PDB entry 8PZ8 | X-ray diffraction, 2.64 A resolution | chains A and B

# Chain A
Protein: Vitamin D3 receptor A
From: Danio rerio
UniProt: Q9PTN2 (VDRA_DANRE); residues 156-453 here = UniProt positions 156-453
Sequence (302 residues; numbered 152 to 453; the number before each row is that of its first residue):
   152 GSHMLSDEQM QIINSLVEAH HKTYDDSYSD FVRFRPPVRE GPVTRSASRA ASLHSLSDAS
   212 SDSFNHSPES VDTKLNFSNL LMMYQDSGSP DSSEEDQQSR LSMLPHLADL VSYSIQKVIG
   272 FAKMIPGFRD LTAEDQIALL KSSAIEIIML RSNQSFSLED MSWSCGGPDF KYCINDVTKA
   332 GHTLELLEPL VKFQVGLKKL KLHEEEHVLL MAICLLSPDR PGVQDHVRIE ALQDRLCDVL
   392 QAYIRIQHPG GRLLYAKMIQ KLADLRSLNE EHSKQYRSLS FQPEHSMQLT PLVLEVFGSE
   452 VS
Not modelled in the structure: 152-153, 191-250, 453
Construct notes: expression tag (152-155)
UniProt features mapped onto this chain:
  - region: Lys274 to Lys292 (Interaction with coactivator LXXLL motif)
  - motif: Pro442 to Ser450 (9aaTAD)
  - binding site (calcitriol): Tyr175, Ser265, Arg302, Ser306, His333, His423

# Chain B
Protein: Nuclear receptor coactivator 2
UniProt: Q15596 (NCOA2_HUMAN); residues 686-698 here = UniProt positions 686-698
Sequence (13 residues; row label = number of the first residue in the row):
   686 KHKILHRLLQ DSS
Not modelled in the structure: 686, 696-698

# Chain A / chain B interface
Contacting residue pairs (26; chain A residue first):
  Ile270(A) - Leu690(B)  hydrophobic
  Ile270(A) - Leu693(B)
  Ile270(A) - Leu694(B)  hydrophobic
  Lys274(A) - Leu693(B)
  Lys274(A) - Leu694(B)
  Lys274(A) - Gln695(B)
  Arg280(A) - Leu694(B)  hydrogen bond (side chain-backbone)
  Arg280(A) - Gln695(B)
  Ala284(A) - His691(B)
  Gln287(A) - Leu694(B)
  Ile288(A) - His687(B)
  Ile288(A) - Leu690(B)  hydrophobic
  Ile288(A) - His691(B)
  Ile288(A) - Leu694(B)  hydrophobic
  Leu291(A) - Leu694(B)  hydrophobic
  Lys292(A) - His687(B)  hydrogen bond
  Lys292(A) - Leu690(B)
  Pro442(A) - Ile689(B)  hydrophobic
  Leu443(A) - Ile689(B)  hydrophobic
  Glu446(A) - His687(B)  hydrogen bond (side chain-backbone)
  Glu446(A) - Lys688(B)  hydrogen bond (side chain-backbone)
  Glu446(A) - Ile689(B)  hydrogen bond (side chain-backbone)
  Glu446(A) - Leu690(B)  hydrogen bond (side chain-backbone)
  Val447(A) - Leu690(B)  hydrophobic
  Glu451(A) - His687(B)  salt bridge
  Val452(A) - His687(B)
Also at the interface, not in a pair above, chain A (15 interface residues in all): Gln267

# Summary
15 residues of chain A and 8 residues of chain B are in contact, with 6 hydrogen bonds and 1 salt bridge.
Polar contacts include Glu451(A)-His687(B), Arg280(A)-Leu694(B) and Lys292(A)-His687(B). Curated annotation
(UniProt) lists 6 calcitriol-binding residues on chain A.
Chain A is Vitamin D3 receptor A (Danio rerio) and chain B is Nuclear receptor coactivator 2; the structure,
crystal structure of VDR in complex with D-Bishomo-1a,25-dihydroxyvitamin D3 Analog 54, was determined by
X-ray diffraction together with 8PZ6, 8PZB, 8PZ7 and 8PZ9 from the same study.
